9G3Y - chains D and d of the 45 polymer chains in the assembly; structure by electron microscopy, 6.80 A resolution (low resolution: residue-level contacts below are approximate; hydrogen-bond / salt-bridge calls are withheld).

[Chain D]
Name: Gamma-tubulin complex component 3
Organism: Sus scrofa
Reference sequence: F1RN46 (F1RN46_PIG); residues 1-910 here = UniProt positions 1-910
Sequence (910 residues; row label = number of the first residue in the row):
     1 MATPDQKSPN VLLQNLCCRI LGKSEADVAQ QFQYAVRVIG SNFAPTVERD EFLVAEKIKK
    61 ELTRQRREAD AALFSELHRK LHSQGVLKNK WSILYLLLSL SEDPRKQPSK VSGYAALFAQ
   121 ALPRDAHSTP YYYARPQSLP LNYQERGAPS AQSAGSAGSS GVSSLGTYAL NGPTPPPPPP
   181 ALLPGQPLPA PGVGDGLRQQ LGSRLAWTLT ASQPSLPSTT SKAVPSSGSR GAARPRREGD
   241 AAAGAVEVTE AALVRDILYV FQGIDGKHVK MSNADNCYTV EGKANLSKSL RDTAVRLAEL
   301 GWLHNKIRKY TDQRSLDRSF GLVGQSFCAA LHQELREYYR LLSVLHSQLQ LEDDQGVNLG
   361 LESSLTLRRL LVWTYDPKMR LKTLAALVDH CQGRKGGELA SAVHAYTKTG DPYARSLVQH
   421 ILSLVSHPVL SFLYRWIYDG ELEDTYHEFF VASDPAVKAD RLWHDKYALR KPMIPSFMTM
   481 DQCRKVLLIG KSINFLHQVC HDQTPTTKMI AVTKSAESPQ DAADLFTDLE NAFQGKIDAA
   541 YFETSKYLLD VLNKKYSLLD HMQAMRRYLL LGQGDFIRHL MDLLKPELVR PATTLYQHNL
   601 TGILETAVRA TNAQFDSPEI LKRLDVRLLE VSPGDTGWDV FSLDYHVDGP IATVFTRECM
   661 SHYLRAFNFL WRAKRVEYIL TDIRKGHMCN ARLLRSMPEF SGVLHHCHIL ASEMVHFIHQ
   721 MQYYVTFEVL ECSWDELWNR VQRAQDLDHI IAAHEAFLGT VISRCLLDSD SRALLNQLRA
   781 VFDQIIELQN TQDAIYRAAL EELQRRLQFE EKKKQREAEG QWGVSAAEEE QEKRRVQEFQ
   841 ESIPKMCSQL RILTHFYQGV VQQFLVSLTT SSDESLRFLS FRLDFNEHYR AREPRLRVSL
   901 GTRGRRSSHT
Unresolved in the structure: 1-247, 352-363, 507-527, 898-910

[Chain d]
Name: Tubulin gamma chain
Organism: Sus scrofa
Reference sequence: A0A287BRH5 (A0A287BRH5_PIG); numbering as in UniProt (aligned over 1-451)
Sequence (451 residues; row label = number of the first residue in the row):
     1 MPREIITLQL GQCGNQIGFE FWKQLCAEHG ISPEGIVEEF ATEGTDRKDV FFYQADDEHY
    61 IPRAVLLDLE PRVIHSILNS PYAKLYNPEN IYLSEHGGGA GNNWASGFSQ GEKIHEDIFD
   121 IIDREADGSD SLEGFVLCHS IAGGTGSGLG SYLLERLNDR YPKKLVQTYS VFPNQDEMSD
   181 VVVQPYNSLL TLKRLTQNAD CVVVLDNTAL NRIATDRLHI QNPSFSQINQ LVSTIMSAST
   241 TTLRYPGYMN NDLIGLIASL IPTPRLHFLM TGYTPLTTDQ SVASVRKTTV LDVMRRLLQP
   301 KNVMVSTGRD RQTNHCYIAI LNIIQGEVDP TQVHKSLQRI RERKLANFIP WGPASIQVAL
   361 SRKSPYLPSA HRVSGLMMAN HTSISSLFES SCQQYDKLRK REAFLEQFRK EDIFKENFDE
   421 LDRSREVVQE LIDEYHAATR PDYISWGTQE Q
Unresolved in the structure: 278-286, 309-314, 442-451

[Interface between chain D and chain d]
Pairs across the interface - 29 pairs, chain D then chain d:
  Gly572(D) - Gly247(d)
  Gly574(D) - Gly247(d)
  Asp575(D) - Met1(d)
  Arg578(D) - Met1(d)
  His579(D) - Met1(d)
  Asp582(D) - Met1(d)
  Ala610(D) - Pro2(d)
  Arg684(D) - Ala258(d)
  Cys689(D) - Lys163(d)
  His708(D) - Pro262(d)
  Ser712(D) - Pro262(d)
  His716(D) - Ser355(d)
  Tyr723(D) - Val358(d)
  Phe878(D) - His334(d)
  Phe878(D) - Leu337(d)
  Phe881(D) - Gln338(d)
  Phe881(D) - Arg341(d)
  Leu883(D) - Pro353(d)
  Phe885(D) - Phe348(d)
  Phe885(D) - Ala354(d)
  Asn886(D) - Phe348(d)
  Asn886(D) - Ile349(d)
  Asn886(D) - Gly352(d)
  Asn886(D) - Pro353(d)
  Asn886(D) - Ala354(d)
  His888(D) - Pro350(d)
  His888(D) - Trp351(d)
  His888(D) - Gly352(d)
  His888(D) - Pro353(d)
Interface residues without a listed pair, chain D (28 interface residues in all): Gln573, Thr611, Asn612, Met688, Val715, Glu874, Ser875, Arg882, Tyr889
Interface residues without a listed pair, chain d (23 interface residues in all): Thr45, Asp49, Pro162, Pro246

[Overview]
Chain D and chain d form an interface of 28 and 23 residues respectively.
Here chain D is Gamma-tubulin complex component 3 and chain d is Tubulin gamma chain, both from Sus scrofa.
Entry 9G3Y (Structure of the Native CMG-decorated gamma-Tubulin Ring Complex from Pig Brain) was determined by
electron microscopy (same publication as 9G3X, 9G3Z and 9G40).
